Entry 7TYX (electron microscopy, 2.55 A resolution); this record covers chains B and N of the 7 polymer chains in the assembly.

== Chain B ==
Molecule: Guanine nucleotide-binding protein G(I)/G(S)/G(T) subunit beta-1
From: Homo sapiens
UniProtKB: P62873 (GBB1_HUMAN); residues 2-340 here = UniProt positions 2-340
Sequence (350 residues; each row starts with the number of its first residue; numbers below 1 keep their minus sign (Met-9 is residue -9)):
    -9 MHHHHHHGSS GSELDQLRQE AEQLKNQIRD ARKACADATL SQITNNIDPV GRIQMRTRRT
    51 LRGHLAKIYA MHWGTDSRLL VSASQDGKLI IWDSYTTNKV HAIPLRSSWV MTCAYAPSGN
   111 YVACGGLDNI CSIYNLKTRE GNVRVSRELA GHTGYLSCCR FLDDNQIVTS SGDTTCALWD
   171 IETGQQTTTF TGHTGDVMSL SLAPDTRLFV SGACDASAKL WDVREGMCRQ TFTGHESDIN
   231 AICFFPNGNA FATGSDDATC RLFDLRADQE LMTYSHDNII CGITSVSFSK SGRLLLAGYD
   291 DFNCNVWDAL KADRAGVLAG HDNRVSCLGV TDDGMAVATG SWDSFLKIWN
Disordered / not traced: -9 to 1
Differences from the reference sequence: expression tag (-9 to 1)
UniProt features mapped onto this chain:
  - modified residue: Ser2 (N-acetylserine), His266 (Phosphohistidine)
  - natural variant: Leu30 (L30F: In MRD42; uncertain significance), Arg52 (R52G: In MRD42), Gly64 (G64V: In MRD42), Asp76 (D76E: In MRD42; D76G: In MRD42), Gly77 (G77S: In MRD42), Lys78 (K78R: In MRD42), Ile80 (I80N: In MRD42; I80T: In MRD42), His91 (H91R: In MRD42; uncertain significance), Ala92 (A92T: In MRD42), Pro94 (P94S: In MRD42), Leu95 (L95P: In MRD42), Arg96 (R96L: In MRD42), 5 further natural variant entries in UniProt

== Chain N ==
Molecule: nanobody 35
From: Lama glama
Notes: antibody fragment or engineered binder
Sequence (138 residues; numbered 1 to 138; the number before each row is that of its first residue):
     1 QVQLQESGGG LVQPGGSLRL SCAASGFTFS NYKMNWVRQA PGKGLEWVSD ISQSGASISY
    61 TGSVKGRFTI SRDNAKNTLY LQMNSLKPED TAVYYCARCP APFTRDCFDV TSTTYAYRGQ
   121 GTQVTVSSHH HHHHEPEA
Disordered / not traced: 129-138
Cystine bridges: Cys22-Cys96, Cys99-Cys107

== How chain B and chain N interact ==
Contacting residue pairs (18):
  Arg8(B) - Gln120(N)
  Cys204(B) - Tyr117(N)  hydrogen bond (backbone-side chain)
  Asp205(B) - Ala116(N)
  Ala206(B) - Tyr117(N)
  Gly224(B) - Gln1(N)
  Glu226(B) - Val2(N)
  Glu226(B) - Gly26(N)
  Glu226(B) - Phe27(N)
  Glu226(B) - Thr28(N)
  Glu226(B) - Tyr32(N)  hydrogen bond
  Glu226(B) - Arg98(N)  hydrogen bond (backbone-side chain)
  Glu226(B) - Tyr117(N)
  Ser227(B) - Pro100(N)  hydrogen bond (side chain-backbone)
  Ser227(B) - Ala101(N)
  Ser227(B) - Tyr117(N)
  Asp228(B) - Tyr117(N)  hydrogen bond
  Asp246(B) - Pro102(N)
  Ile270(B) - Phe103(N)  hydrophobic
Also at the interface, not in a pair above, chain B (14 interface residues in all): Lys15, Thr223, His225, Asp247

== Overview ==
Chain B and chain N each contribute 14 residues to their interface, with 5 hydrogen bonds. Among the polar
pairs are Cys204(B)-Tyr117(N), Glu226(B)-Tyr32(N) and Glu226(B)-Arg98(N).
Chain B is Guanine nucleotide-binding protein G(I)/G(S)/G(T) subunit beta-1 (Homo sapiens) and chain N is
nanobody 35 (Lama glama); the structure, Human Amylin2 Receptor in complex with Gs and rat amylin peptide, was
determined by electron microscopy together with 7TYF, 7TYH, 7TYI, 7TYL, 7TYN, 7TYO and 3 further entries from
the same study.
